Entry 2ZY5 (X-ray diffraction, 2.65 A resolution); this record covers chains C and D of the 6 polymer chains in the assembly.

Chain C (and D):
Name: L-aspartate beta-decarboxylase
From: Alcaligenes faecalis subsp. faecalis
Notes: EC 4.1.1.12; chain D of this document is another copy of the same molecule, construct and numbering; everything in this record applies to it too
UniProt: Q93QX0 (Q93QX0_ALCFA); numbering as in UniProt (aligned over 1-533)
Chain sequence (546 residues; each row starts with the number of its first residue):
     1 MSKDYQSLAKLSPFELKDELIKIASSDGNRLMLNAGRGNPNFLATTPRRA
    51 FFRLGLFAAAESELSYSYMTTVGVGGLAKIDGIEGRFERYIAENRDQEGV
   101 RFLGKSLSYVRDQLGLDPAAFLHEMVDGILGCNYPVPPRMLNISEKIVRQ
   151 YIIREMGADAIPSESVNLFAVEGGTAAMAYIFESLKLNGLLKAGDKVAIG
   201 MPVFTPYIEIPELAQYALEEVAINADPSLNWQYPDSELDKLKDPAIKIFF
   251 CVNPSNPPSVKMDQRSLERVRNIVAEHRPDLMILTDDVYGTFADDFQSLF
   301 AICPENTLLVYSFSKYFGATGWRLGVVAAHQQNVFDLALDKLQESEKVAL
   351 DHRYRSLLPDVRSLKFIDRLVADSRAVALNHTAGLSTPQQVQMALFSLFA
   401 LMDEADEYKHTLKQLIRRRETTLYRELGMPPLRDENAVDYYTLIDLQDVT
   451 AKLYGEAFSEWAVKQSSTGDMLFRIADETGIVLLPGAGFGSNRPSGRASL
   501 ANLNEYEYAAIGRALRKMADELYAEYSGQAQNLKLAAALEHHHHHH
Disordered / not traced: 1-14, 530-546 (chain D: 1-21, 533-546)
Differences from the reference sequence: engineered mutation Ala487 (Arg in Q93QX0); expression tag (534-546)
UniProt features mapped onto this chain:
  - binding site (L-aspartate): Gly115, Asn256, Arg497
  - modified residue: Lys315 (N6-(pyridoxal phosphate)lysine)
Covalently attached groups: pyridoxal phosphate (PLP) linked to Lys315
Ligand contacts: pyridoxal phosphate (PLP): Arg37, Gly173, Gly174, Thr175, Phe204, Tyr207, Val252, Asn256, Asp286, Val288, Tyr289, Ser312, Ser314, Thr320, Arg323, Leu324, Tyr441
Reported in the primary citation:
  - mutagenesis - R487A: abolished catalytic activity
  - mutagenesis - K17A, R37A: increased catalytic activity
  - mutagenesis - R37A: increased binding to substrate
  - mutagenesis - Y134F, Y207F, K315A, Y441F: decreased catalytic activity
  - mutagenesis - K315A: decreased binding to pyridoxal phosphate
  - catalytic residues: Lys315 (citing earlier work)

How chain C and chain D interact:
Contacting residue pairs (160):
  Asp27(C) with Val136(D)
  Leu31(C) with Tyr134(D), hydrophobic
  Asn34(C) with His381(D)
  Arg37(C) with Tyr134(D), hydrogen bond; Leu379(D); Thr382(D)
  Asn39(C) with Cys132(D), hydrogen bond (side chain-backbone); Asn133(D), hydrogen bond; Tyr134(D)
  Asn41(C) with Gly76(D); Leu77(D)
  Phe42(C) with Gly75(D)
  Leu43(C) with Ser62(D); Val74(D); Gly75(D), hydrogen bond (backbone-backbone); Gly76(D)
  Ala44(C) with Gly73(D)
  Thr45(C) with Ser62(D); Gly73(D), hydrogen bond (backbone-backbone); Val74(D), hydrogen bond (side chain-backbone); Gly75(D)
  Thr46(C) with Gly73(D)
  Arg48(C) with Leu130(D), hydrogen bond (side chain-backbone); Gly131(D)
  Arg49(C) with Ala59(D); Ala60(D); Glu63(D), salt bridge
  Phe52(C) with Phe52(D); Gly55(D); Leu56(D); Ile129(D)
  Arg53(C) with Arg53(D); Leu56(D)
  Gly55(C) with Phe52(D)
  Leu56(C) with Arg53(D); Leu56(D), hydrophobic
  Ala59(C) with Arg49(D)
  Ala60(C) with Arg49(D)
  Ser62(C) with Leu43(D)
  Glu63(C) with Thr45(D); Arg49(D), salt bridge; Glu98(D)
  Tyr66(C) with Thr411(D)
  Tyr68(C) with Leu415(D), hydrophobic; Glu505(D), hydrogen bond
  Thr70(C) with Thr411(D)
  Val72(C) with Glu407(D); Tyr408(D); Thr411(D)
  Gly73(C) with Thr45(D), hydrogen bond (backbone-side chain); Thr46(D)
  Val74(C) with Phe42(D), hydrophobic; Leu43(D); Thr45(D), hydrogen bond (backbone-side chain)
  Gly75(C) with Phe42(D); Leu43(D), hydrogen bond (backbone-backbone); Thr45(D)
  Gly76(C) with Asn41(D); Leu43(D)
  Leu77(C) with Asn41(D)
  Ile129(C) with Phe52(D), hydrophobic
  Leu130(C) with Leu43(D), hydrophobic; Arg48(D), hydrogen bond (backbone-side chain); Trp322(D), hydrogen bond (backbone-side chain)
  Gly131(C) with Arg48(D); Gly318(D); Ala319(D); Thr320(D), hydrogen bond (backbone-backbone); Gly321(D), hydrogen bond (backbone-backbone); Trp322(D), hydrogen bond (backbone-backbone)
  Cys132(C) with Asn39(D), hydrogen bond (backbone-side chain); Leu43(D), hydrophobic; Gly318(D); Thr320(D), hydrogen bond (backbone-side chain)
  Asn133(C) with Asn39(D), hydrogen bond; Thr320(D), hydrogen bond (backbone-side chain); Gly321(D), hydrogen bond (backbone-backbone)
  Tyr134(C) with Leu31(D), hydrophobic; Arg37(D), hydrogen bond; Asn39(D); Lys315(D); Thr320(D); Arg323(D)
  Val136(C) with Asp27(D)
  Glu172(C) with Glu172(D); Arg375(D)
  Thr175(C) with Arg375(D); Leu379(D); Thr382(D), hydrogen bond
  Ala176(C) with Arg375(D)
  Leu187(C) with Gln215(D)
  Pro206(C) with Ala378(D); Leu379(D), hydrophobic
  Glu209(C) with Ser356(D), hydrogen bond; Ala378(D)
  Ile210(C) with Ala378(D), hydrophobic; Leu379(D), hydrophobic
  Glu212(C) with Arg355(D), salt bridge
  Leu213(C) with Arg353(D); Ala376(D)
  Gln215(C) with Glu183(D); Leu187(D); Arg353(D)
  Lys315(C) with Tyr134(D), hydrogen bond
  Gly318(C) with Cys132(D)
  Ala319(C) with Gly131(D)
  Thr320(C) with Gly131(D), hydrogen bond (backbone-backbone); Cys132(D), hydrogen bond (side chain-backbone); Asn133(D), hydrogen bond (side chain-backbone); Tyr134(D), hydrogen bond (side chain-backbone)
  Gly321(C) with Gly131(D), hydrogen bond (backbone-backbone); Asn133(D), hydrogen bond (backbone-backbone); Ser386(D); Thr387(D), hydrogen bond (backbone-backbone); Pro388(D)
  Trp322(C) with Leu130(D); Gly131(D), hydrogen bond (backbone-backbone); Ser386(D); Pro388(D)
  Arg323(C) with Tyr134(D); Thr382(D), hydrogen bond (side chain-backbone); Ser386(D)
  Arg353(C) with Leu213(D); Gln215(D), hydrogen bond
  Ser356(C) with Glu209(D), hydrogen bond
  Ser374(C) with Ala179(D)
  Arg375(C) with Glu172(D); Thr175(D); Ala176(D); Ala179(D)
  Ala376(C) with Ile210(D), hydrophobic; Leu213(D)
  Ala378(C) with Pro206(D); Glu209(D); Ile210(D), hydrophobic
  Leu379(C) with Thr175(D); Pro206(D), hydrophobic; Ile210(D), hydrophobic
  His381(C) with Asn34(D)
  Thr382(C) with Arg37(D); Thr175(D), hydrogen bond; Arg323(D), hydrogen bond (backbone-side chain)
  Ser386(C) with Gly321(D); Trp322(D); Arg323(D); Gln389(D), hydrogen bond
  Thr387(C) with Gly321(D), hydrogen bond (backbone-backbone)
  Pro388(C) with Gly321(D); Trp322(D), hydrophobic
  Gln389(C) with Ser386(D); Gln389(D), hydrogen bond
  Phe399(C) with Val72(D)
  Glu407(C) with Val72(D)
  Tyr408(C) with Val72(D), hydrophobic; Val74(D), hydrophobic
  Thr411(C) with Tyr66(D); Thr70(D); Val72(D)
  Leu415(C) with Tyr68(D), hydrophobic
  Glu505(C) with Tyr68(D), hydrogen bond
Also at the interface, not in a pair above, chain C (85 interface residues in all): Ala35, Pro40, Phe51, Glu98, Pro135, Met178, Ala179, Tyr180, Glu183, Ser314, Val377, Gly384
Also at the interface, not in a pair above, chain D (86 interface residues in all): Pro40, Ala44, Phe51, Thr71, Pro135, Met178, Tyr180, Tyr207, Ser314, His352, Ser374, Val377, Leu412

Summary:
85 residues of chain C and 86 residues of chain D are in contact, with 42 hydrogen bonds and 3 salt bridges.
Among the polar pairs are Arg49(C)-Glu63(D), Glu212(C)-Arg355(D) and Arg37(C)-Tyr134(D). The paper reports the
catalytic residue Lys315(C); Y134F, Y207F and K315A of chain C, among others, reduce catalytic activity; 7
substitutions were tested in all.
Both chains are L-aspartate beta-decarboxylase (Alcaligenes faecalis subsp. faecalis). Entry 2ZY5 (R487A
mutant of L-aspartate beta-decarboxylase) was determined by X-ray diffraction, deposited together with 2ZY2,
2ZY3 and 2ZY4.
